Entry 7JPL (electron microscopy, 3.40 A resolution); this record covers chains A and E of the 3 polymer chains in the assembly.

== Chain A ==
Protein: Voltage-dependent L-type calcium channel subunit alpha-1S
From: Oryctolagus cuniculus
UniProtKB: P07293 (CAC1S_RABIT); numbering as in UniProt (aligned over 1-1873)
Chain sequence (1873 residues; numbered 1 to 1873; the number before each row is that of its first residue):
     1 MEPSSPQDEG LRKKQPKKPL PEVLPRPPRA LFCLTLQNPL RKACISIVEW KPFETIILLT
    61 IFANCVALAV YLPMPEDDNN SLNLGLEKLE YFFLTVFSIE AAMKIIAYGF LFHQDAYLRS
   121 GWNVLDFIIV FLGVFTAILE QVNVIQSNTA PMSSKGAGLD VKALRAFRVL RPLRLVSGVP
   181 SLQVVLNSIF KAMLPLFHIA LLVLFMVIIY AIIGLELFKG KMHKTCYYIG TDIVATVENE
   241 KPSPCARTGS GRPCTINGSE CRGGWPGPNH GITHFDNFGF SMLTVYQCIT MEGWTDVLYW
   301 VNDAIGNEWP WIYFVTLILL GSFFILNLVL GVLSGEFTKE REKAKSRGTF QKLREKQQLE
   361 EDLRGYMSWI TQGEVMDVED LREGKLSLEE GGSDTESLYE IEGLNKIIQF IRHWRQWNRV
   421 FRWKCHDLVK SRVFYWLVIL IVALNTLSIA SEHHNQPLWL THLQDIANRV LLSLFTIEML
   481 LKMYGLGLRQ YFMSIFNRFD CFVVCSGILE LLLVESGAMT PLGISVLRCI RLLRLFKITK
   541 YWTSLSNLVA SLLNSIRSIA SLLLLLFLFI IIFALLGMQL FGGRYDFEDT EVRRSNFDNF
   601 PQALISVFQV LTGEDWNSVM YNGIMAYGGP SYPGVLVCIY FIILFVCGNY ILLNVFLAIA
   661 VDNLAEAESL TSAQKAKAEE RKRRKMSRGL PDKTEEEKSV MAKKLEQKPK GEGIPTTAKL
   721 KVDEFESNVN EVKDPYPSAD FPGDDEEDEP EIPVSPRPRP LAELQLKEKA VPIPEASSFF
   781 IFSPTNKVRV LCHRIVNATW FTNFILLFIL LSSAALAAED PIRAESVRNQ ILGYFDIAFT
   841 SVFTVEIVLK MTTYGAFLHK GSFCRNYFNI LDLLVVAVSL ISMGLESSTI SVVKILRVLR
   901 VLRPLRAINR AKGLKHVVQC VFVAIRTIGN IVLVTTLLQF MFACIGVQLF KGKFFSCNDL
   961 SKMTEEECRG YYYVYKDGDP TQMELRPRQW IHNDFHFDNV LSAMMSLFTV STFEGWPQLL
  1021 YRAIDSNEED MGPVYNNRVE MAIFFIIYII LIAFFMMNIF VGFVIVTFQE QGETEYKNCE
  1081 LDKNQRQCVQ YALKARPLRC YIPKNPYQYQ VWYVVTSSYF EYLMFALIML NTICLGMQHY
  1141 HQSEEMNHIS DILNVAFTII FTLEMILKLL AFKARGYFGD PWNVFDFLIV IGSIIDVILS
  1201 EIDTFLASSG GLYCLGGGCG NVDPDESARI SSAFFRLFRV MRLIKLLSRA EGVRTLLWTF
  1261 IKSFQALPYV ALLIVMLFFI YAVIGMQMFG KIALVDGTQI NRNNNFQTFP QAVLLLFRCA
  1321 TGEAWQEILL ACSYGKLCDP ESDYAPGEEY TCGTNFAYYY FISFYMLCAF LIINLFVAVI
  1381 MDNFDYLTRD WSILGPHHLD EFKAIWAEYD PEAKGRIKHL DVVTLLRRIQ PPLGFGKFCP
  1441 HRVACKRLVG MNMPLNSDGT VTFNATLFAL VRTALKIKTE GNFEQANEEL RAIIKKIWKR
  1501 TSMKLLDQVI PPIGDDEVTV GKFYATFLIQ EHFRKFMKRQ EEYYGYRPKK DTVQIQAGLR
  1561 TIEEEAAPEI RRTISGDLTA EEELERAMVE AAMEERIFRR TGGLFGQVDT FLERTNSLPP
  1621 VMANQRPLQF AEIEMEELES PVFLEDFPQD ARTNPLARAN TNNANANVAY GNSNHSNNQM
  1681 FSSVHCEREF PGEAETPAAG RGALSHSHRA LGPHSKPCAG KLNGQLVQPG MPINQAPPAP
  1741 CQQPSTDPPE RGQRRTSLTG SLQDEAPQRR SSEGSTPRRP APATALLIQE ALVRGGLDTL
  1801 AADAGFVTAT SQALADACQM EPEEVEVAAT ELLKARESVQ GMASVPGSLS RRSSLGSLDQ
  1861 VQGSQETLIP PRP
Disordered / not traced: 1-36, 145-160, 347-432, 674-795, 856-866, 884-891, 1073-1081, 1142-1147, 1207-1231, 1422, 1435-1873
Disulfide bonds: C226-C254, C245-C261, C957-C968, C1338-C1352
Bound ions: Ca2+: E292, E614, E1014
Small-molecule neighbours:
  - 1,2-Distearoyl-sn-glycerophosphoethanolamine (3PE), molecule 1: F62, C65, V66, A69, V70, L175, F567, L568, I571, N599, F600, P601, L604, I1046, I1047
  - 1,2-Distearoyl-sn-glycerophosphoethanolamine (3PE), molecule 2: A163, A166, F167, V169, L170, I572, F573, L576, L580, R584, Y627, P633, G634, L636, V637, I639, Y640, I643
  - 1,2-Distearoyl-sn-glycerophosphoethanolamine (3PE), molecule 3: M193, A200, V203, N277, G279, F280, M282, L283, Y286, P630, S631, Y632, V635, L636, C638, I639, I642, I643, V646, C647
  - 1,2-Distearoyl-sn-glycerophosphoethanolamine (3PE), molecule 4: L204, I208, N277, F278, G279, M282, M1129, T1132, I1133, G1136, M1137, H1139
  - 1,2-Distearoyl-sn-glycerophosphoethanolamine (3PE), molecule 5: N307, E308, W311, V315, L319, F323, I1274, V1275, F1278, F1279, T1308, F1309, P1310, Q1311, V1313, L1314, F1317, L1375, F1376
  - 1,2-Distearoyl-sn-glycerophosphoethanolamine (3PE), molecule 6: C529, L533, F942, I945, L949, E1040, M1041, I1043, F1044, I1047, L1051
  - 1,2-Distearoyl-sn-glycerophosphoethanolamine (3PE), molecule 7: F567, I570, P601, L604, I605, F608, V1039, E1040, A1042, I1043, I1046
  - 1,2-Distearoyl-sn-glycerophosphoethanolamine (3PE), molecule 8: T936, L1001, S1002, M1004, M1005, F1008, Y1358, Y1359, I1362, S1363, M1366, F1370
  - 1,2-Distearoyl-sn-glycerophosphoethanolamine (3PE), molecule 9: P1181, W1182, F1185, I1244, L1247, R1254, L1257, W1258, I1261
  - C8U (methyl (4S)-2,6-dimethyl-5-nitro-4-[2-(trifluoromethyl)phenyl]-1,4-dihydropyridine-3-carboxylate): V932, T935, Q939, F1008, S1011, T1012, Y1048, I1052, M1056, M1057, F1060, Y1365, M1366, A1369
  - 1,2-diacyl-sn-glycero-3-phosphocholine (PC1): L202, F205, M206, I209, Y210, I213, L217, F218, S250, I305, W309, P310, I312, Y313, T316, L320, A1233, F1234, L1237, I1244
UniProt features mapped onto this chain:
  - region: Q357 to E374 (Binding to the beta subunit), E747 to P760 (Interaction with STAC, STAC2 and STAC3 (via SH3 domains)), K1522 to E1542 (Interaction with calmodulin)
  - motif: T290 to G293 (Selectivity filter of repeat I), T612 to D615 (Selectivity filter of repeat II), T1012 to G1015 (Selectivity filter of repeat III), T1321 to A1324 (Selectivity filter of repeat IV)
  - binding site (Ca(2+)): E292, E614, E1014
  - site: F1690, P1691 (Cleavage)
  - modified residue: S393 (Phosphoserine), S397 (Phosphoserine), S687 (Phosphoserine), S1575 (Phosphoserine), T1579 (Phosphothreonine), S1617 (Phosphoserine)
  - glycosylation (N-linked (GlcNAc...) asparagine): N79, N257
  - mutagenesis: I752 to P753 (Loss of interaction with STAC2 and STAC3 and strongly decreased channel activity; when associated with A-757), P756 to P758 (Loss of interaction with STAC3), R757 (R757A: Loss of interaction with STAC2 and STAC3 and strongly decreased channel activity; when associated with 752-AA-753), R1086 (R1086H: Shifts the threshold potential to more negative values and lowers the concentration threshold for channel activation by caffeine)
Reported in the primary citation:
  - binding site for C8U: Q939
  - mutagenesis - Y1048A (1,000-fold), Y1048F: decreased binding to DHP (citing earlier work)

== Chain E ==
Protein: Voltage-dependent calcium channel gamma-1 subunit
From: Oryctolagus cuniculus
UniProtKB: P19518 (CCG1_RABIT); residues 1-222 here = UniProt positions 1-222
Chain sequence (222 residues; row label = number of the first residue in the row):
     1 MSPTEAPKVR VTLFCILVGI VLAMTAVVSD HWAVLSPHME NHNTTCEAAH FGLWRICTKR
    61 IALGEDRSCG PITLPGEKNC SYFRHFNPGE SSEIFEFTTQ KEYSISAAAI SVFSLGFLIM
   121 GTICALMAFR KKRDYLLRPA SMFYVFAGLC LFVSLEVMRQ SVKRMIDSED TVWIEYYYSW
   181 SFACACAAFV LLFLGGISLL LFSLPRMPQN PWESCMDAEP EH
Disordered / not traced: 39-45, 61-75, 84-103, 166-173, 220-222
Disulfide bonds: C57-C80
Small-molecule neighbours: 1,2-Distearoyl-sn-glycerophosphoethanolamine (3PE): L200, L204, M207, P208, N210, P211, E213, S214, C215
UniProt features mapped onto this chain:
  - glycosylation (N-linked (GlcNAc...) asparagine): N43, N79

== Chain A / chain E interface ==
Pairs across the interface - 45 pairs, chain A then chain E:
  W309(A) - F152(E)  hydrophobic
  Q1090(A) - W212(E)
  Y1091(A) - P211(E)  hydrogen bond (side chain-backbone)
  Y1091(A) - W212(E)
  K1094(A) - W212(E)  hydrogen bond (backbone-side chain)
  R1096(A) - A218(E)  hydrogen bond (side chain-backbone)
  R1096(A) - E219(E)
  P1097(A) - D217(E)
  P1097(A) - A218(E)  hydrogen bond (backbone-backbone)
  R1099(A) - E219(E)  salt bridge
  Y1101(A) - M216(E)  hydrophobic
  A1174(A) - Y135(E)
  R1175(A) - K132(E)  hydrogen bond (side chain-backbone)
  R1175(A) - R133(E)
  R1175(A) - Y135(E)
  F1178(A) - Y135(E)  hydrophobic
  F1178(A) - R138(E)  hydrogen bond (backbone-side chain)
  F1178(A) - P139(E)  hydrophobic
  G1179(A) - R138(E)
  G1179(A) - M216(E)
  D1180(A) - M216(E)
  P1181(A) - C215(E)  hydrophobic
  V1184(A) - M142(E)
  F1187(A) - M142(E)  hydrophobic
  L1188(A) - M142(E)  hydrophobic
  L1188(A) - F146(E)  hydrophobic
  I1191(A) - F146(E)  hydrophobic
  G1192(A) - F146(E)
  I1195(A) - F117(E)  hydrophobic
  I1195(A) - F146(E)  hydrophobic
  I1198(A) - F113(E)  hydrophobic
  L1206(A) - I105(E)  hydrophobic
  S1232(A) - V153(E)
  F1234(A) - V153(E)  hydrophobic
  F1235(A) - F146(E)  hydrophobic
  F1235(A) - L149(E)  hydrophobic
  F1238(A) - F146(E)  hydrophobic
  W1258(A) - M207(E)
  W1258(A) - P208(E)  hydrophobic
  W1258(A) - Q209(E)
  W1258(A) - N210(E)
  I1261(A) - M207(E)  hydrophobic
  K1262(A) - Q209(E)
  K1403(A) - W212(E)  hydrogen bond (side chain-backbone)
  A1413(A) - A218(E)  hydrophobic
Other interface residues (no listed pair), chain A (38 interface residues in all): G249, L1098, L1199, I1202, Q1265, A1266, P1396
Other interface residues (no listed pair), chain E (33 interface residues in all): I110, K131, F143, E156, K163, L200, L204, R206, S214

== In short ==
38 residues of chain A and 33 residues of chain E are in contact, with 7 hydrogen bonds and 1 salt bridge.
Polar contacts include R1099(A)-E219(E), Y1091(A)-P211(E) and K1094(A)-W212(E). The paper reports a binding
site for C8U at Q939(A); Y1048A and Y1048F of chain A reduce binding to DHP.
Chain A is Voltage-dependent L-type calcium channel subunit alpha-1S and chain E is Voltage-dependent calcium
channel gamma-1 subunit, both from Oryctolagus cuniculus; the structure, Rabbit Cav1.1 in the presence of 10
micromolar (S)-(-)-Bay K8644 in nanodiscs at 3.4 Angstrom resolution, was determined by electron microscopy
together with 7JPK, 7JPV, 7JPW and 7JPX from the same study.
